7YED - chains C and b of the 25 polymer chains in the assembly; structure by electron microscopy, 3.00 A resolution.

== Chain C (and b) ==
Protein: RNA helicase
Organism: Mammalian orthoreovirus 3
Notes: EC 3.6.4.13; chain b of this document is another copy of the same molecule, construct and numbering; everything in this record applies to it too
Reference sequence: C9E874 (C9E874_9REOV); numbering as in UniProt (aligned over 1-1275)
Amino-acid sequence (1275 residues; row label = number of the first residue in the row):
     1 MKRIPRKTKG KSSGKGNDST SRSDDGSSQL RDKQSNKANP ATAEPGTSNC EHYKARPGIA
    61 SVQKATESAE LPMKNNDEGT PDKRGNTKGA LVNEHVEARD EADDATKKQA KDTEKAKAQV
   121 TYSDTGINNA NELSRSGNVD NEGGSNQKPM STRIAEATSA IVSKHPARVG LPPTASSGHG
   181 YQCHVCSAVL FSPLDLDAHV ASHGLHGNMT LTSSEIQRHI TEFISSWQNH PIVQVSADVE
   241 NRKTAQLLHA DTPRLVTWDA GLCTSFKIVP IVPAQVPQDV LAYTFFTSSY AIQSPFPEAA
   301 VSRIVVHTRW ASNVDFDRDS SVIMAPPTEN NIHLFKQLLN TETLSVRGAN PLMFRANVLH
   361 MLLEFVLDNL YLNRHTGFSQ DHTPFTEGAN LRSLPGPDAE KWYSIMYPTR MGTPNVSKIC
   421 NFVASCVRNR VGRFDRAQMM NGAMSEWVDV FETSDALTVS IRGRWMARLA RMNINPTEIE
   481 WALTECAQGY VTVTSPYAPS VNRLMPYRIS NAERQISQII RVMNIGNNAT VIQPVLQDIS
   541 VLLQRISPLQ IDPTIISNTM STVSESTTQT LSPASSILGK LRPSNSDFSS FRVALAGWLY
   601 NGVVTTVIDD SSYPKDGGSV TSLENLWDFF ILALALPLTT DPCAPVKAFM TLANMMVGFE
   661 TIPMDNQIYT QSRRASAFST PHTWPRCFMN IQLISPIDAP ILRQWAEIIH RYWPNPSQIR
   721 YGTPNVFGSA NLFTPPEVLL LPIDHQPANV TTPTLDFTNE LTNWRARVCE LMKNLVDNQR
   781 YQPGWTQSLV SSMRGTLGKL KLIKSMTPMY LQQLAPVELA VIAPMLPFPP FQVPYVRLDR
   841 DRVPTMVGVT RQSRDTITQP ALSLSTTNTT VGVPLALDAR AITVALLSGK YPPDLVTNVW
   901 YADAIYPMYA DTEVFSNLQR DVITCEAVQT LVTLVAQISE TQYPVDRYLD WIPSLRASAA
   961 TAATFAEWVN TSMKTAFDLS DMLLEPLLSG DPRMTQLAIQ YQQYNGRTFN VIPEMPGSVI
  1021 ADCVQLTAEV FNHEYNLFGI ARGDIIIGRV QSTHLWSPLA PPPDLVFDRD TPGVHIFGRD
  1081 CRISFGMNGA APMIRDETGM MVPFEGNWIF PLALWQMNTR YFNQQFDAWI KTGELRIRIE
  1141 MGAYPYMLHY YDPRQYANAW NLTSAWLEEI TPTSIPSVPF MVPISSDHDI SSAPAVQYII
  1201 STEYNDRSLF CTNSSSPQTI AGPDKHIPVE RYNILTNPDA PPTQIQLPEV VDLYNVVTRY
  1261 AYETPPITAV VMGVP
Disordered / not traced: 1-179, 235-244 (chain b: 1-180, 209-216, 562-570)
Bound ions: Zn2+: Cys183, Cys186, His199, His203

== How chain C and chain b interact ==
Contacting residue pairs - 90 pairs, chain C then chain b:
  Leu281(C) - Met1087(b)  hydrophobic
  Thr284(C) - Phe1085(b)
  Thr284(C) - Tyr1121(b)
  Thr284(C) - Gln1124(b)
  Thr284(C) - Gln1125(b)
  Phe285(C) - Phe1085(b)  hydrophobic
  Phe285(C) - Tyr1121(b)
  Tyr290(C) - Arg1120(b)
  Tyr290(C) - Tyr1121(b)  hydrophobic
  Tyr290(C) - Gln1124(b)  hydrogen bond
  Gln380(C) - Leu955(b)
  Gln380(C) - Arg956(b)  hydrogen bond (side chain-backbone)
  Gln380(C) - Ser958(b)  hydrogen bond (side chain-backbone)
  Gln380(C) - Thr961(b)  hydrogen bond
  His382(C) - Asn350(b)  hydrogen bond (backbone-side chain)
  His382(C) - Leu352(b)
  His382(C) - Met353(b)
  Thr383(C) - Leu352(b)
  Thr383(C) - Pro1172(b)
  Thr383(C) - Thr1173(b)
  Pro384(C) - Arg1079(b)
  Pro384(C) - Ala1113(b)  hydrophobic
  Pro384(C) - Gln1116(b)
  Pro384(C) - Pro1172(b)
  Phe385(C) - Arg1079(b)  hydrogen bond (backbone-side chain)
  Phe385(C) - Met1117(b)  hydrophobic
  Glu387(C) - Arg956(b)  salt bridge
  Arg410(C) - Arg1079(b)
  Met411(C) - Arg1079(b)  hydrogen bond (backbone-side chain)
  Gly412(C) - Met1117(b)
  Thr413(C) - Arg1079(b)
  Thr413(C) - Cys1081(b)
  Thr413(C) - Arg1082(b)
  Pro414(C) - Cys1081(b)
  Pro414(C) - Ile1083(b)  hydrogen bond (backbone-backbone)
  Pro414(C) - Asn1118(b)
  Pro414(C) - Tyr1121(b)
  Asn415(C) - Arg1082(b)
  Asn415(C) - Ile1083(b)
  Val416(C) - Arg1082(b)
  Val416(C) - Ile1083(b)  hydrogen bond (backbone-backbone)
  Val416(C) - Ser1084(b)
  Cys420(C) - Arg1082(b)
  Asn421(C) - Arg1082(b)  hydrogen bond
  Ala424(C) - Asp1080(b)
  Ala424(C) - Arg1082(b)
  Arg428(C) - Arg1079(b)
  Arg436(C) - Gln859(b)
  Gln438(C) - Gln859(b)  hydrogen bond (backbone-side chain)
  Gln438(C) - Pro860(b)
  Met439(C) - Pro860(b)
  Met439(C) - Ala861(b)
  Met439(C) - Leu862(b)  hydrogen bond (backbone-backbone)
  Met440(C) - Leu862(b)
  Met440(C) - Ser863(b)
  Met440(C) - Thr867(b)
  Asn441(C) - Arg851(b)
  Asn441(C) - Leu862(b)  hydrogen bond (backbone-backbone)
  Asn441(C) - Leu864(b)
  Asn441(C) - Ser989(b)
  Asn441(C) - Gly990(b)
  Glu480(C) - Tyr669(b)  hydrogen bond
  Trp481(C) - Tyr669(b)  hydrogen bond
  Thr484(C) - Ile668(b)
  Gly489(C) - Thr670(b)
  Gly489(C) - Ser672(b)  hydrogen bond (backbone-side chain)
  Thr492(C) - Ser672(b)
  Thr492(C) - Arg673(b)
  Thr492(C) - Arg674(b)  hydrogen bond (side chain-backbone)
  Thr492(C) - Ala677(b)
  Thr494(C) - Ala677(b)
  Tyr497(C) - His682(b)
  Tyr497(C) - Thr869(b)
  Ala498(C) - Thr866(b)
  Ala498(C) - Thr867(b)
  Ala498(C) - Asn868(b)
  Pro499(C) - Met846(b)
  Pro499(C) - Thr866(b)
  Pro499(C) - Thr867(b)
  Thr751(C) - Val657(b)
  Thr751(C) - Gly658(b)
  Val896(C) - Ser619(b)
  Val896(C) - Thr621(b)
  Asn898(C) - Val657(b)
  Val899(C) - Asp616(b)
  Asp903(C) - Asp616(b)
  Val1274(C) - Arg674(b)
  Val1274(C) - Ser676(b)
  Pro1275(C) - Asp616(b)
  Pro1275(C) - Arg674(b)  hydrogen bond (backbone-side chain)
Interface residues without a listed pair, chain C (50 interface residues in all): Asp381, Asn390, Ala437, Gly442, Pro496, Val750, Thr752, Ala902
Interface residues without a listed pair, chain b (61 interface residues in all): Glu342, Asp610, Lys615, Gly618, Phe659, Thr680, Ala957, Phe1122

== Overview ==
The interface between chain C and chain b involves 50 residues on one side and 61 on the other; the contacts
include 18 hydrogen bonds and 1 salt bridge. Polar contacts include Glu387(C)-Arg956(b), Tyr290(C)-Gln1124(b)
and Gln380(C)-Arg956(b).
Both chains are RNA helicase (Mammalian orthoreovirus 3). Entry 7YED (In situ structure of polymerase complex
of mammalian reovirus in the elongation state) was determined by electron microscopy, deposited together with
7YEV, 7YEZ, 7YF0 and 7YFE.
